PDB entry 8FIX | electron microscopy, 3.90 A resolution | chains N and C of the 8 polymer chains in the assembly

== Chain N ==
Molecule: Non-template DNA
Sequence (15 nucleotides; row label = number of the first residue in the row):
     9 AGCAACGCATAACCC

== Chain C ==
Molecule: DNA-directed RNA polymerase subunit beta
Source organism: Escherichia coli K-12
Notes: EC 2.7.7.6
UniProt: P0A8V2 (RPOB_ECOLI); residues 1-1342 here = UniProt positions 1-1342
Sequence (1342 residues; row label = number of the first residue in the row):
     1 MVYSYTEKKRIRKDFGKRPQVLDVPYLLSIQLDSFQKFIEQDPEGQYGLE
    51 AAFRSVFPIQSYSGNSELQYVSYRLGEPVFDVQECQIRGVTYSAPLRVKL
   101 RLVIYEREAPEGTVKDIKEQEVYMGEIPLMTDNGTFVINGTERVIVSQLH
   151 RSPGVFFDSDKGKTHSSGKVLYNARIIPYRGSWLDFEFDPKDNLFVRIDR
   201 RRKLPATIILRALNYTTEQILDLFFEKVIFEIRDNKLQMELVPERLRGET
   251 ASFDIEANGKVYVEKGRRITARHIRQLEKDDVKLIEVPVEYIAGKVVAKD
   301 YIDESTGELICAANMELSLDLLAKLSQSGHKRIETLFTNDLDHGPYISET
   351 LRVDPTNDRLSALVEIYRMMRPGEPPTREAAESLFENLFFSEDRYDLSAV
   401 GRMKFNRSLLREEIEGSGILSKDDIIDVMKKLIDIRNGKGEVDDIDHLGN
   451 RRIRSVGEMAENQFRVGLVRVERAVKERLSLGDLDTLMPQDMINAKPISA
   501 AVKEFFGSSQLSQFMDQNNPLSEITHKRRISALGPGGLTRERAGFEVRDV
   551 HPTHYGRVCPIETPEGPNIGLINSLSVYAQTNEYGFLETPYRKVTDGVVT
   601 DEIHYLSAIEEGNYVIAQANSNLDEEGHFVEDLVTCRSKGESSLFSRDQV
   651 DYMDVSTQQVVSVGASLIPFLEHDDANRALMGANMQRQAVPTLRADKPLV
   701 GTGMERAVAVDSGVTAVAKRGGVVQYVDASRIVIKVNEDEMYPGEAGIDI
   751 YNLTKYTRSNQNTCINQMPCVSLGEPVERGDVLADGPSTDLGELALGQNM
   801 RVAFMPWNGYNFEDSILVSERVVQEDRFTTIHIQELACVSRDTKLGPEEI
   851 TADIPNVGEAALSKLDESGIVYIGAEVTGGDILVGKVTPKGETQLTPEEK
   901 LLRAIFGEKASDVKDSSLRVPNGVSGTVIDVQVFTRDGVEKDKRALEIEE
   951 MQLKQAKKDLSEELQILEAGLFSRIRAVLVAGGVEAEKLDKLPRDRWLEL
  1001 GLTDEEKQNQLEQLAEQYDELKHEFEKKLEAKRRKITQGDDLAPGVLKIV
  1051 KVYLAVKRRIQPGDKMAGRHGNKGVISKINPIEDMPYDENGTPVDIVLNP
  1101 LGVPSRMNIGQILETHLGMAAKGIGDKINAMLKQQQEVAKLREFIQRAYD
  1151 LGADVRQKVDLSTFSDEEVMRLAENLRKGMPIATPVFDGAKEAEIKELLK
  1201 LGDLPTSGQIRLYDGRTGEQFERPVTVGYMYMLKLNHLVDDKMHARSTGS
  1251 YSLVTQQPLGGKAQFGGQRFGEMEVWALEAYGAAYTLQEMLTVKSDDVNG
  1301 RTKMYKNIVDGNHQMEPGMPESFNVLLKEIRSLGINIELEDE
Unresolved in the structure: 1, 891-912
UniProt features mapped onto this chain:
  - modified residue (N6-acetyllysine): Lys-1022, Lys-1200

== How chain N and chain C interact ==
Pairs across the interface (8; chain N residue first):
  DA9(N) / Asp-199(C)  base contact
  DG10(N) / Trp-183(C)  phosphate contact
  DG10(N) / Gly-536(C)  base contact
  DG10(N) / Gly-537(C)  base contact
  DG10(N) / Leu-538(C)  base contact
  DC11(N) / Arg-542(C)  sugar contact
  DA13(N) / Lys-163(C)  phosphate contact
  DC14(N) / Lys-163(C)  salt bridge to the phosphate
Also at the interface, not in a pair above, chain C (8 interface residues in all): Arg-151

== In short ==
5 residues of chain N and 8 residues of chain C are in contact, with 1 salt bridge. The salt-bridged pair is
DC14(N)/Lys-163(C).
Here chain N is Non-template DNA and chain C is DNA-directed RNA polymerase subunit beta (Escherichia coli
K-12). Entry 8FIX (Cryo-EM structure of E. coli RNA polymerase backtracked elongation complex harboring a
terminal mismatch) was determined by electron microscopy together with 8FIY from the same study.
